PDB entry 7CBM | electron microscopy, 3.20 A resolution | chains O and c of the 40 polymer chains in the assembly

[Chain O]
Molecule: Flagellar basal-body rod protein FlgG
Organism: Salmonella typhimurium (strain LT2 / SGSC1412 / ATCC 700720)
UniProtKB: P0A1J3 (FLGG_SALTY); residue numbers follow UniProt; this construct covers 1-260
Amino-acid sequence (260 residues; numbered 1 to 260; the number before each row is that of its first residue):
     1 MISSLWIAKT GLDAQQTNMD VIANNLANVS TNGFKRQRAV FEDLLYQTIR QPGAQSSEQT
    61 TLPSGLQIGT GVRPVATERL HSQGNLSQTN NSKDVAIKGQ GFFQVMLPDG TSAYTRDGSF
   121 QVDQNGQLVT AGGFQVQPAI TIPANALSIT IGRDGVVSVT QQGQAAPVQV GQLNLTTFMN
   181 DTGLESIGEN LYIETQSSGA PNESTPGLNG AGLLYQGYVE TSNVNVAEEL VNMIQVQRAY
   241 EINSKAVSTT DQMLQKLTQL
Not modelled in the structure: 53-60

[Chain c]
Molecule: Flagellar basal-body rod protein FlgF
Organism: Salmonella typhimurium (strain LT2 / SGSC1412 / ATCC 700720)
UniProtKB: P16323 (FLGF_SALTY); residues 1-251 here = UniProt positions 1-251
Amino-acid sequence (251 residues; numbered 1 to 251; the number before each row is that of its first residue):
     1 MDHAIYTAMG AASQTLNQQA VTASNLANAS TPGFRAQLNA LRAVPVDGLS LATRTLVTAS
    61 TPGADMTPGQ LDYTSRPLDV ALQQDGWLVV QAADGAEGYT RNGNIQVGPT GQLTIQGHPV
   121 IGEGGPITVP EGSEITIAAD GTISALNPGD PPNTVAPVGR LKLVKAEGNE VQRSDDGLFR
   181 LTAEAQAERG AVLAADPSIR IMSGVLEGSN VKPVEAMTDM IANARRFEMQ MKVITSVDEN
   241 EGRANQLLSM S
Not modelled in the structure: 1, 251

[Chain O / chain c interface]
Residue-residue contacts (32):
  Met1(O) - Gln70(c)  hydrogen bond
  Met1(O) - Ser209(c)
  Met1(O) - Asn210(c)
  Met1(O) - Val211(c)
  Met1(O) - Pro213(c)
  Ile2(O) - Gln70(c)
  Ser3(O) - Gln70(c)
  Trp6(O) - Gln70(c)
  Trp6(O) - Gly208(c)
  Lys9(O) - Asp72(c)  salt bridge
  Asp13(O) - Tyr73(c)
  Leu44(O) - Leu71(c)  hydrophobic
  Leu44(O) - Met202(c)  hydrophobic
  Leu45(O) - Leu82(c)
  Leu45(O) - Met202(c)  hydrophobic
  Gln47(O) - Pro68(c)
  Gln47(O) - Gln84(c)
  Thr48(O) - Gln84(c)
  Thr70(O) - Leu71(c)
  Arg73(O) - Tyr73(c)
  Arg73(O) - Met202(c)
  Arg73(O) - Ser203(c)  hydrogen bond (side chain-backbone)
  Pro74(O) - Tyr73(c)
  Ile193(O) - Pro152(c)  hydrophobic
  Glu194(O) - Pro152(c)
  Glu194(O) - Asn153(c)
  Thr195(O) - Pro152(c)
  Thr195(O) - Asn153(c)
  Gln196(O) - Asn153(c)
  Gln196(O) - Val155(c)  hydrogen bond (side chain-backbone)
  Leu260(O) - Met217(c)
  Leu260(O) - Ile221(c)  hydrophobic
Other interface residues (no listed pair), chain O (21 interface residues in all): Thr10, Tyr46, Leu257
Other interface residues (no listed pair), chain c (26 interface residues in all): Ala29, Thr67, Ala81, Gln83, Arg200, Val205, Val214

[Overview]
Chain O and chain c form an interface of 21 and 26 residues respectively, with 3 hydrogen bonds and 1 salt
bridge. Among the polar pairs are Lys9(O)-Asp72(c), Met1(O)-Gln70(c) and Arg73(O)-Ser203(c).
Chain O is Flagellar basal-body rod protein FlgG and chain c is Flagellar basal-body rod protein FlgF, both
from Salmonella typhimurium (strain LT2 / SGSC1412 / ATCC 700720); the structure, Cryo-EM structure of the
flagellar distal rod with partial hook from Salmonella, was determined by electron microscopy, deposited
together with 7CBL, 7CG0, 7CG4, 7CGO, 7E80, 7E81 and 7E82.
